PDB entry 9IVM | electron microscopy, 3.22 A resolution | chains A and B of the 6 polymer chains in the assembly

Chain A:
Name: Guanine nucleotide-binding protein G(i) subunit alpha-1, Guanine nucleotide-binding protein G(s) subunit alpha isoforms short
From: Homo sapiens
Notes: EC 3.6.5.-
UniProt: chimeric construct of P63096, P63092: residues 8-26 from P63096 (GNAI1_HUMAN) positions 1-19 (UniProt number = residue number - 7); residues 27-83 from P63092 positions 27-67 (offset varies); residues 84-204 from P63096 (GNAI1_HUMAN) positions 61-181 (UniProt number = residue number - 23); residues 205-253 from P63092 positions 205-253 (same numbers); residues 264-394 from P63092 positions 264-394 (same numbers)
Sequence (361 residues; numbered 8 to 394; 26 numbers in that range are skipped by the numbering (no residue carries them; nothing is unmodelled there); the number before each row is that of its first residue):
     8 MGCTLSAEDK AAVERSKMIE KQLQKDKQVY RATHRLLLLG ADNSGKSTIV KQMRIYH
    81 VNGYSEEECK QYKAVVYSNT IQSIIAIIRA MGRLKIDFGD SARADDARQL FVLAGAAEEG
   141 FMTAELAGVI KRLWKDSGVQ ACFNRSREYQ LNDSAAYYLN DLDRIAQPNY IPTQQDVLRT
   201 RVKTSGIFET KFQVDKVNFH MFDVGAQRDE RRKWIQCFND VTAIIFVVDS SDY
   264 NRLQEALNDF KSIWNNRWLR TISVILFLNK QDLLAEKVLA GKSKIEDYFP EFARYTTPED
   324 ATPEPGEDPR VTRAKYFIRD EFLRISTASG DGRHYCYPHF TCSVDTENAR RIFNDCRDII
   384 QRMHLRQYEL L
Unresolved in the structure: 8-10, 81-193
Construct notes: conflict Asp49 (Gly in P63092), Asn50 (Glu in P63092), Tyr63 (Leu in P63092), Ala226 (Gly in P63092), Asp249 (Ala in P63092), Asp252 (Ser in P63092), Asp272 (Leu in P63092), Ser366 (Ala in P63092), Ala372 (Ile in P63092), Ile375 (Val in P63092)
Curated features (UniProtKB/Swiss-Prot):
  - lipidation: Gly9 (N-myristoyl glycine), Cys10 (S-palmitoyl cysteine)
  - region: Asp196 to Thr204 (G2 motif)
  - binding site (GTP): Ser174, Leu198 to Thr204
  - binding site (Mg(2+)): Thr204
  - modified residue: Arg201 (ADP-ribosylarginine)

Chain B:
Name: Guanine nucleotide-binding protein G(I)/G(S)/G(T) subunit beta-1
From: Homo sapiens
UniProt: P62873 (GBB1_HUMAN); numbering as in UniProt (aligned over 2-340)
Sequence (345 residues; row label = number of the first residue in the row; numbers below 1 keep their minus sign (Met-4 is residue -4)):
    -4 MGSLLQSELD QLRQEAEQLK NQIRDARKAC ADATLSQITN NIDPVGRIQM RTRRTLRGHL
    56 AKIYAMHWGT DSRLLVSASQ DGKLIIWDSY TTNKVHAIPL RSSWVMTCAY APSGNYVACG
   116 GLDNICSIYN LKTREGNVRV SRELAGHTGY LSCCRFLDDN QIVTSSGDTT CALWDIETGQ
   176 QTTTFTGHTG DVMSLSLAPD TRLFVSGACD ASAKLWDVRE GMCRQTFTGH ESDINAICFF
   236 PNGNAFATGS DDATCRLFDL RADQELMTYS HDNIICGITS VSFSKSGRLL LAGYDDFNCN
   296 VWDALKADRA GVLAGHDNRV SCLGVTDDGM AVATGSWDSF LKIWN
Unresolved in the structure: -4 to 2
Construct notes: initiating methionine (-4); expression tag (-3 to 1)
Curated features (UniProtKB/Swiss-Prot):
  - modified residue: Ser2 (N-acetylserine), His266 (Phosphohistidine)

Chain A / chain B interface:
Pairs across the interface - 57 pairs, chain A then chain B:
  Ala19(A) - Asn88(B)
  Arg22(A) - Val90(B)  hydrogen bond (side chain-backbone)
  Arg22(A) - His91(B)
  Ser23(A) - Asn88(B)
  Ser23(A) - Lys89(B)
  Ile26(A) - Lys89(B)
  Ile26(A) - Val90(B)
  Ile26(A) - His91(B)
  Ile26(A) - Ala92(B)  hydrophobic
  Glu27(A) - Lys89(B)  salt bridge
  Leu30(A) - Gly53(B)
  Leu30(A) - Ile80(B)  hydrophobic
  Leu30(A) - Lys89(B)
  Asp33(A) - Lys78(B)  salt bridge
  Lys34(A) - Leu55(B)
  Tyr37(A) - Leu55(B)
  Tyr37(A) - Ala56(B)
  Tyr37(A) - Asp76(B)
  Arg38(A) - Leu55(B)
  Thr204(A) - Asn119(B)  hydrogen bond (backbone-side chain)
  Thr204(A) - His142(B)  hydrogen bond (side chain-backbone)
  Thr204(A) - Thr143(B)
  Ser205(A) - Asp118(B)
  Gly206(A) - Leu117(B)
  Gly206(A) - Asn119(B)
  Ile207(A) - Leu117(B)  hydrogen bond (backbone-backbone)
  Phe222(A) - Trp99(B)
  Ala226(A) - Asn119(B)  hydrogen bond (backbone-side chain)
  Gln227(A) - Leu117(B)  hydrogen bond (side chain-backbone)
  Gln227(A) - Asn119(B)
  Gln227(A) - Gly144(B)
  Gln227(A) - Tyr145(B)  hydrogen bond (side chain-backbone)
  Arg228(A) - Gly162(B)  hydrogen bond (side chain-backbone)
  Arg228(A) - Thr164(B)
  Arg228(A) - Asp186(B)  salt bridge
  Glu230(A) - Asp186(B)
  Arg232(A) - Cys204(B)
  Arg232(A) - Asp228(B)  salt bridge
  Lys233(A) - Met188(B)
  Lys233(A) - Asp228(B)  salt bridge
  Lys233(A) - Asp246(B)  salt bridge
  Trp234(A) - Leu117(B)  hydrophobic
  Gln236(A) - Lys57(B)  hydrogen bond (backbone-side chain)
  Gln236(A) - Tyr59(B)
  Gln236(A) - Arg314(B)
  Cys237(A) - Lys57(B)  hydrogen bond (backbone-side chain)
  Cys237(A) - Gln75(B)  hydrogen bond
  Cys237(A) - Trp99(B)
  Cys237(A) - Met101(B)  hydrophobic
  Phe238(A) - Trp99(B)  hydrophobic
  Phe238(A) - Leu117(B)  hydrophobic
  Asn239(A) - Lys57(B)  hydrogen bond
  Asn239(A) - Trp332(B)
  Asp240(A) - Lys57(B)
  Trp281(A) - Asp290(B)
  Trp281(A) - Arg314(B)
  Trp281(A) - Trp332(B)  hydrophobic
Other interface residues (no listed pair), chain A (31 interface residues in all): Val20, Val202, Arg280
Other interface residues (no listed pair), chain B (41 interface residues in all): Arg52, Ser98, Ala140, Asp163, Thr184, Gly185, Asn230, Cys271

Overview:
31 residues of chain A and 41 residues of chain B are in contact, with 12 hydrogen bonds and 6 salt bridges.
Polar pairs include Glu27(A)-Lys89(B), Asp33(A)-Lys78(B) and Arg228(A)-Asp186(B). From UniProt: 8 GTP-binding
residues and Mg2+-binding residue Thr204(A) on chain A.
Here chain A is Guanine nucleotide-binding protein G(i) subunit alpha-1, Guanine nucleotide-binding protein
G(s) subunit alpha isoforms short and chain B is Guanine nucleotide-binding protein G(I)/G(S)/G(T) subunit
beta-1, both from Homo sapiens. Entry 9IVM (Cryo-EM structure of the GLP-1(9-36)-bound human GLP-1R-Gs complex
in the presence of LSN3318839) was determined by electron microscopy (same publication as 9IVG).
